2YYK - chain A; structure by X-ray diffraction, 1.60 A resolution.

# Chain A
Protein: 4-hydroxyphenylacetate-3-hydroxylase
Organism: Thermus thermophilus
Notes: EC 1.14.13.3
Reference sequence: Q5SJP8 (Q5SJP8_THET8); residue numbers follow UniProt; this construct covers 1-481
Sequence (481 residues; numbered 1 to 481; the number before each row is that of its first residue):
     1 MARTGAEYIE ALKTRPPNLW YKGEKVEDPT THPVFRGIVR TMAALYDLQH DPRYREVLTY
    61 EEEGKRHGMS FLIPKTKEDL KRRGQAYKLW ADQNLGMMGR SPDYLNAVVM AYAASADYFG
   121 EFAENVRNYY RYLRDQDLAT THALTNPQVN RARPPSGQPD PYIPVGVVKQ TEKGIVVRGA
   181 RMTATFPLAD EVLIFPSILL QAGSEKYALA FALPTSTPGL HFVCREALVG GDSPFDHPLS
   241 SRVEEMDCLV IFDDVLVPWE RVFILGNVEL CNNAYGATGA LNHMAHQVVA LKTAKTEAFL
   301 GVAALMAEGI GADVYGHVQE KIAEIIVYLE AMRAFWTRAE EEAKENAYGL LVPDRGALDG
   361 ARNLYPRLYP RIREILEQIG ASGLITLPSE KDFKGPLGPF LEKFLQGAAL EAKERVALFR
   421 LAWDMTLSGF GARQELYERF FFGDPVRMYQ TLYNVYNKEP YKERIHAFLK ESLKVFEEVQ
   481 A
Not modelled in the structure: 1, 154-157, 478-481
Construct notes: engineered mutation I198 (Thr in Q5SJP8), G276 (Ala in Q5SJP8), H466 (Arg in Q5SJP8)
Bound ions: Na+ near E226 (its only coordinating residue here)
Curated features (UniProtKB/Swiss-Prot):
  - binding site (substrate): R100 to Y104, H142
  - binding site (FAD): H142 to L144, Q148 to R151, T185, D444 to R447
Reported in the primary citation:
  - catalytic residues: R100, H142 (proposed by the authors, not directly observed)
  - specificity-determining residues: S197 (by similarity / conservation)

# Overview
UniProt lists 6 substrate-binding residues and 12 FAD-binding residues. From the paper: catalytic residues
R100 and H142; the specificity determinant S197.
Chain A is 4-hydroxyphenylacetate-3-hydroxylase (Thermus thermophilus); the structure, Crystal structure of
the mutant of HpaB (T198I, A276G, and R466H), was determined by X-ray diffraction together with 2YYG, 2YYI,
2YYJ, 2YYL and 2YYM from the same study.
